PDB entry 8T0W | X-ray diffraction, 1.75 A resolution | chains A and C of the 4 polymer chains in the assembly

== Chain A (and C) ==
Name: FMNH(2)-dependent dimethylsulfone monooxygenase
Source organism: Pseudomonas fluorescens
Notes: EC 1.14.14.35; chain C of this document is another copy of the same molecule, construct and numbering; everything in this record applies to it too
Reference sequence: Q3KC85 (SFNG_PSEPF); residues 1-364 here = UniProt positions 1-364
Amino-acid sequence (387 residues; each row starts with the number of its first residue; numbers below 1 keep their minus sign (Met-22 is residue -22)):
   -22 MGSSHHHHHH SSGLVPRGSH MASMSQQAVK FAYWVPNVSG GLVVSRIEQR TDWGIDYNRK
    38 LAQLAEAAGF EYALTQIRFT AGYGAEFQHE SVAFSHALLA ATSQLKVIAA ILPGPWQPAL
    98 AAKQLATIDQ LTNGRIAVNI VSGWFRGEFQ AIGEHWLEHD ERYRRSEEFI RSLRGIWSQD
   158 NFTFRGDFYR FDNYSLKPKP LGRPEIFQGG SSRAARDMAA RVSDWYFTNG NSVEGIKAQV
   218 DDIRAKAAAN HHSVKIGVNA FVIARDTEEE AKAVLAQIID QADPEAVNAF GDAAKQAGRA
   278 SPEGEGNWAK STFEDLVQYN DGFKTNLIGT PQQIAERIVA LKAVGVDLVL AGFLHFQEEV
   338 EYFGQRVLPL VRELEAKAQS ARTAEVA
Not modelled in the structure: -22 to 3, 359-364
Sequence notes: initiating methionine (-22); expression tag (-21 to 0)
Residues lining bound ligands:
  - FMN (flavin mononucleotide): Trp11, Leu51, Gln53, Ile54, Arg55, Ala87, Leu89, Asn116, Val118, Ser119, Gly120, Trp121, His136, Tyr140, Gly186, Gly187, Ser188, Ser189, Ala192, Phe204, Thr205, Asn206, Ala274, Gly275, Gly283, Asn284, Trp285, Asn297, Leu327
  - (methanesulfonyl)methane (XZ5): Trp11, Gln53, Arg55, Tyr60, Trp121, Phe267, Trp285, Tyr296, Asn297

== How chain A and chain C interact ==
Residue-residue contacts (10):
  Arg162(A) with Arg162(C), hydrogen bond (backbone-side chain); Gly163(C); Asp164(C), salt bridge
  Gly163(A) with Arg162(C); Arg167(C)
  Asp164(A) with Arg162(C), salt bridge; Arg167(C)
  Arg167(A) with Gly163(C); Asp164(C); Arg167(C)

== Overview ==
The chain A/chain C interface involves 4 residues from each chain; the contacts include 1 hydrogen bond and 2
salt bridges. Polar contacts include Arg162(A)-Asp164(C) and Arg162(A)-Arg162(C). Ligands of chain A: flavin
mononucleotide and (methanesulfonyl)methane.
Both chains are FMNH(2)-dependent dimethylsulfone monooxygenase (Pseudomonas fluorescens). Entry 8T0W (Crystal
structure of dimethylsulfone (DMSO2) monooxygenase SfnG from Pseudomonas fluorescens with DMSO2 and oxidized
FMN bound) was determined by X-ray diffraction (same publication as 8T0U).
